PDB entry 9CSC | X-ray diffraction, 2.00 A resolution | chains A and C of the 4 polymer chains in the assembly

[Chain A]
Molecule: 3-oxoacid CoA-transferase, A subunit
Source organism: Thermosipho melanesiensis
Notes: EC 2.8.3.8
Reference sequence: A6LM40 (A6LM40_THEM4); residue numbers follow UniProt; this construct covers 1-217
Chain sequence (217 residues; numbered 1 to 217; the number before each row is that of its first residue):
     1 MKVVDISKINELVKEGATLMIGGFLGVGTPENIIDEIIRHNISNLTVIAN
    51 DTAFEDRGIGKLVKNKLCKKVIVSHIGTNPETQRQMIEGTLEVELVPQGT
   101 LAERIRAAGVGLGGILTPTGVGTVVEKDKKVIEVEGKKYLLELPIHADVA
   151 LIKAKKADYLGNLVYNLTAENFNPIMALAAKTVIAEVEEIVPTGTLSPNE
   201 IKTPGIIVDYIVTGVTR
Not modelled in the structure: 214-217
What the authors report for this chain:
  - mutagenesis - L25M/F54L/T78L, P118E: unchanged catalytic activity
  - contacts within the chain: E15-S43 (hydrogen bond), F54-T78 (hydrophobic contact), L25-F54 (hydrophobic contact)
  - specificity-determining residues: L25 (proposed by the authors, not directly observed)
  - binding site for acetate ion: F24, L25, N50, H75, Q98

[Chain C]
Molecule: 3-oxoacid CoA-transferase, B subunit
Source organism: Thermosipho melanesiensis
Notes: EC 2.8.3.9
Reference sequence: A6LM39 (A6LM39_THEM4); residue numbers follow UniProt; this construct covers 1-214
Chain sequence (215 residues; numbered 1 to 215; the number before each row is that of its first residue):
     1 MNPKEKIAIRVAQELKKGQLVNLGIGLPTLVANYIPKDIHVFFQSENGII
    51 GMGPAPKEGYENSDLTNAGASYITALPGAMTFDSAFSFGIIRGGHLDVTV
   101 LGGLQVDEEGHLANWMIPGKMIPGMGGAMDLVTGAKKVIVAMTHTAKGTP
   151 KIVKKCTLPLTSIRKVDLIVTELAVIEPTDEGLLLKEISKETTLDEVLKL
   201 TEAKLIIADDLKIFA
Not modelled in the structure: 1
Differences from the reference sequence: expression tag (215)
What the authors report for this chain:
  - catalytic residues: E46 (citing earlier work)
  - mutagenesis - E46D: abolished catalytic activity (CoA transferase reaction)
  - mutagenesis - E46A, E46S: abolished catalytic activity
  - mutagenesis - I25K, F42T/Q44E, F42T/S45C, G103A/Q105E, Q105A, Q105E: unchanged catalytic activity
  - binding site for acetate ion: E46

[How chain A and chain C interact]
Residue-residue contacts (30):
  R106(A) - A85(C)
  G109(A) - G89(C)
  G109(A) - G93(C)
  G109(A) - H95(C)  hydrogen bond (backbone-side chain)
  V110(A) - G89(C)
  V110(A) - R92(C)  hydrogen bond (backbone-side chain)
  V110(A) - G93(C)  hydrogen bond (backbone-backbone)
  G111(A) - R92(C)
  G111(A) - G93(C)
  L112(A) - R92(C)
  L160(A) - P77(C)
  L160(A) - G78(C)
  N162(A) - G78(C)  hydrogen bond (side chain-backbone)
  L178(A) - H95(C)  hydrogen bond (backbone-side chain)
  T193(A) - P77(C)
  T193(A) - G78(C)
  P198(A) - A79(C)
  P198(A) - M80(C)
  P198(A) - T81(C)  hydrogen bond (backbone-backbone)
  N199(A) - T81(C)  hydrogen bond
  I201(A) - A79(C)
  I201(A) - M80(C)
  K202(A) - M80(C)
  P204(A) - I50(C)  hydrophobic
  P204(A) - M80(C)
  P204(A) - F86(C)
  I206(A) - G18(C)
  I206(A) - L20(C)  hydrophobic
  I206(A) - F42(C)  hydrophobic
  I207(A) - H95(C)
Also at the interface, not in a pair above, chain A (18 interface residues in all): D158, T203
Also at the interface, not in a pair above, chain C (17 interface residues in all): F88, I90

[Summary]
18 residues of chain A face 17 of chain C across their interface; the contacts include 7 hydrogen bonds. Among
the polar pairs are G109(A)-H95(C), V110(A)-R92(C) and N162(A)-G78(C). From the paper: the catalytic residue
E46(C); E46A and E46S of chain C abolish catalytic activity; 11 substitutions were tested in all.
Here chain A is 3-oxoacid CoA-transferase, A subunit and chain C is 3-oxoacid CoA-transferase, B subunit, both
from Thermosipho melanesiensis. Entry 9CSC (CtfAB Native Acetoacetate-CoA Transferase protein) was determined
by X-ray diffraction together with 9CQ2, 9CRY and 9CTD from the same study.
